PDB entry 8D4Q | X-ray diffraction, 2.20 A resolution | chains A and C

Chain A:
Name: Neutrophil elastase
Source organism: Homo sapiens
Notes: EC 3.4.21.37
UniProtKB: P08246 (ELNE_HUMAN); residues 29-246 here correspond to UniProt positions 30-247 (UniProt number = residue number + 1)
Chain sequence (218 residues; row label = number of the first residue in the row):
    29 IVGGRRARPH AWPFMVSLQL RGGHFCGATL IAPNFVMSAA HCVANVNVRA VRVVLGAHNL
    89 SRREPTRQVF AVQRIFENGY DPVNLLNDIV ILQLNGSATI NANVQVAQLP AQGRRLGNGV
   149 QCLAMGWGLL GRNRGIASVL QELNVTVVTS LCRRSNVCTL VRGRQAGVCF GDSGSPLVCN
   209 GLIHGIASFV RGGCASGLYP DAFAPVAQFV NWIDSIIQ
Cystine bridges: C54-C70, C150-C207, C180-C186, C197-C222
Covalent attachments: glycan linked to N123, N172

Chain C:
Name: Extracellular Adherence Protein
Source organism: Staphylococcus aureus subsp. aureus
UniProtKB: Q99QS1 (MAP_STAAM); residue numbers follow UniProt; this construct covers 49-145
Chain sequence (100 residues; row label = number of the first residue in the row):
    46 GSTIQIPYTI TVNGTSQNIL SSLTFNKNQN ISYKDIENKV KSVLYFNRGI SDIDLRLSKQ
   106 AEYTVHFKNG TKRVIDLKSG IYTADLINTS DIKAISVNVD
Disordered / not traced: 46
Construct notes: expression tag (46-48)

How chain A and chain C interact:
Pairs across the interface (46; chain A residue first):
  L48(A) with D136(C)
  R49(A) with N73(C), hydrogen bond; N133(C), hydrogen bond; D136(C), salt bridge
  G51(A) with N75(C), hydrogen bond (backbone-side chain)
  H52(A) with N75(C), hydrogen bond (backbone-side chain); L131(C)
  F53(A) with L131(C), hydrogen bond (backbone-backbone)
  C54(A) with D130(C)
  H69(A) with T128(C); D130(C)
  N73(A) with F112(C); N114(C), hydrogen bond (backbone-side chain); T116(C), hydrogen bond; K117(C), hydrogen bond (side chain-backbone)
  V74(A) with N114(C)
  N75(A) with N114(C)
  L113(A) with I126(C), hydrophobic; T128(C)
  I164(A) with L131(C), hydrophobic
  C197(A) with A129(C)
  F198(A) with S77(C); K79(C); Y127(C), hydrophobic; T128(C); A129(C); D130(C); L131(C), hydrophobic
  G199(A) with A129(C), hydrogen bond (backbone-backbone); D130(C); L131(C)
  D200(A) with A129(C), hydrogen bond (backbone-backbone)
  S201(A) with A129(C), hydrogen bond (backbone-backbone); D130(C), hydrogen bond (side chain-backbone)
  S216(A) with T128(C); A129(C), hydrogen bond (backbone-backbone)
  F217(A) with I126(C), hydrophobic; Y127(C); T128(C)
  V218(A) with G125(C); I126(C); Y127(C), hydrogen bond (backbone-backbone)
  R219(A) with G125(C); I126(C)
  G220(A) with G125(C), hydrogen bond (backbone-backbone)
  G221(A) with Y127(C)
Other interface residues (no listed pair), chain A (26 interface residues in all): C70, A72, R160
Other interface residues (no listed pair), chain C (20 interface residues in all): Y78, R118, S135

Overview:
26 residues of chain A face 20 of chain C across their interface; the contacts include 15 hydrogen bonds and 1
salt bridge. Polar contacts include R49(A)-D136(C), R49(A)-N73(C) and R49(A)-N133(C).
Chain A is Neutrophil elastase (Homo sapiens) and chain C is Extracellular Adherence Protein (Staphylococcus
aureus subsp. aureus); the structure, Crystal Structure of Neutrophil Elastase Inhibited by Eap1 from S.
aureus, was determined by X-ray diffraction (same publication as 8D4O, 8D4S, 8D4U and 8D4V).
